Entry 4KYT (X-ray diffraction, 2.83 A resolution); this record covers chains A and B.

Chain A:
Molecule: SERCA1a
Source organism: Oryctolagus cuniculus
UniProt: B6CAM1 (B6CAM1_RABIT); residue numbers follow UniProt; this construct covers 1-994
Amino-acid sequence (994 residues; row label = number of the first residue in the row):
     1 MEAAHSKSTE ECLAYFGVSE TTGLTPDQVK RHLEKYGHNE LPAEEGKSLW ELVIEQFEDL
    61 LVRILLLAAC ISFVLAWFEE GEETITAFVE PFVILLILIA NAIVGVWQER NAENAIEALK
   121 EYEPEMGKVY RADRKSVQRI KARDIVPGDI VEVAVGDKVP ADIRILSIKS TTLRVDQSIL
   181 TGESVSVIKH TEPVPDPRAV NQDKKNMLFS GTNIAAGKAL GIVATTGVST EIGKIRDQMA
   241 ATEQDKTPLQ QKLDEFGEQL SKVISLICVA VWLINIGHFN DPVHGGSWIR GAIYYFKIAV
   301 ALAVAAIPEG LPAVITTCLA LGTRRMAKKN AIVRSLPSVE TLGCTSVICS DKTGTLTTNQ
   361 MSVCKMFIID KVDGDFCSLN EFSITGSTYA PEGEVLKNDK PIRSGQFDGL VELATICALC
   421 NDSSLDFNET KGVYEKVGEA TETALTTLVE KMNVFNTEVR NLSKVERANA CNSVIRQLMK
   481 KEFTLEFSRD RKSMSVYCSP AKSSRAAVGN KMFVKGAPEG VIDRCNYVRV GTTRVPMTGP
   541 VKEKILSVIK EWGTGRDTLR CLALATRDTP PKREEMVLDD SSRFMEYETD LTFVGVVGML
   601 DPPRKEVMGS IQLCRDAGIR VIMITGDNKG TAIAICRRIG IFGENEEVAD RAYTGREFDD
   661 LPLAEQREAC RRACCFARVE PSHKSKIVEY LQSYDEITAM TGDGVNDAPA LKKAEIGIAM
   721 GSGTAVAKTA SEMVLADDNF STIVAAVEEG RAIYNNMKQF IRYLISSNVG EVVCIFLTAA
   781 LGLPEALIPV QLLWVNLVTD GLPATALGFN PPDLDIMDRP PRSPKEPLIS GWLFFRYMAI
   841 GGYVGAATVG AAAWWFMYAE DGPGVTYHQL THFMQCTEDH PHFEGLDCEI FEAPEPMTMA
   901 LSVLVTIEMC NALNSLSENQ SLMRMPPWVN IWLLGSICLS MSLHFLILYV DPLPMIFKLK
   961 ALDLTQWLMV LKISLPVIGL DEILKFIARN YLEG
Not modelled in the structure: 46-47, 80-85, 242-244, 283-288, 993-994
Disulfides: Cys-876/Cys-888
Metal / ion sites: K+: Leu-711, Lys-712, Ala-714, Glu-732
Reported in the primary citation:
  - conformationally variable residues (helix shift, side-chain flip): Leu-60, Glu-309, Asn-768, Val-795 to Ala-804
  - contacts within the chain: Gln-108/Thr-317, Asn-768/Glu-771 (hydrogen bond), Ala-305/Asn-796 (backbone contact)
  - mutagenesis - G801V: abolished binding to Ca2+ (citing earlier work)

Chain B:
Molecule: Cardiac phospholamban
Source organism: Canis lupus familiaris
UniProt: P61012 (PPLA_CANFA); numbering as in UniProt (aligned over 1-52)
Amino-acid sequence (52 residues; each row starts with the number of its first residue):
     1 MDKVQYLTRS AIRRASTIEM PQQARQALQC LFINFCAILI CLLLICIIGM LL
Not modelled in the structure: 1-20, 50-52
Construct notes: engineered mutation Ala-27 (Asn in P61012), Cys-30 (Asn in P61012), Ala-37 (Leu in P61012), Gly-49 (Val in P61012)
Curated features (UniProtKB/Swiss-Prot):
  - modified residue: Met-1 (N-acetylmethionine), Ser-16 (Phosphoserine), Thr-17 (Phosphothreonine)
  - lipidation: Cys-36 (S-palmitoyl cysteine)
  - mutagenesis: Ser-16 (S16E: Phosphomimetic mutant; abolishes the inhibitory effect of PLB on ATP2A2 Ca2+ affinity)
Reported in the primary citation:
  - self-association interface (contacts with another copy of this molecule): Phe-32, Cys-36, Leu-39, Ile-40, Leu-43, Ile-47
  - post-translational modification sites: Ser-16, Thr-17 (citing earlier work)

How chain A and chain B interact:
Contacting residue pairs - 36 pairs, chain A then chain B:
  Leu-96(A) with Cys-41(B), hydrogen bond (backbone-side chain); Leu-44(B), hydrophobic; Ile-45(B), hydrophobic; Ile-48(B), hydrophobic
  Ile-97(A) with Cys-41(B)
  Ala-100(A) with Cys-41(B), hydrophobic
  Val-104(A) with Asn-34(B)
  Trp-107(A) with Cys-30(B), hydrophobic; Ile-33(B), hydrophobic; Asn-34(B)
  Gln-108(A) with Cys-30(B), hydrogen bond; Asn-34(B), hydrogen bond
  Lys-328(A) with Gln-23(B)
  Trp-794(A) with Ile-38(B), hydrophobic; Leu-42(B), hydrophobic
  Leu-797(A) with Ile-38(B)
  Gly-801(A) with Asn-34(B), hydrogen bond (backbone-side chain)
  Leu-802(A) with Leu-31(B); Phe-35(B)
  Thr-805(A) with Leu-31(B); Asn-34(B)
  Phe-809(A) with Gln-26(B); Ala-27(B), hydrophobic; Cys-30(B), hydrophobic
  Trp-932(A) with Ala-24(B); Ala-27(B), hydrophobic; Leu-28(B), hydrophobic; Leu-31(B)
  Ser-936(A) with Leu-31(B)
  Leu-939(A) with Phe-35(B), hydrophobic
  Leu-943(A) with Ile-38(B), hydrophobic; Leu-39(B), hydrophobic; Leu-42(B), hydrophobic
  Ile-947(A) with Leu-42(B), hydrophobic
  Leu-953(A) with Ile-45(B), hydrophobic
  Ile-956(A) with Ile-45(B), hydrophobic
Other interface residues (no listed pair), chain A (29 interface residues in all): Phe-92, Val-93, Ile-103, Arg-324, Arg-325, Val-798, Ala-806, Val-950, Pro-952
Other interface residues (no listed pair), chain B (20 interface residues in all): Gln-22, Ala-37, Cys-46
Interface features reported in the paper:
  - residue pairs: Leu-31(B)/Thr-805(A), Leu-31(B)/Leu-802(A) (hydrophobic contact), Leu-31(B)/Ala-806(A) (hydrophobic contact), Leu-31(B)/Trp-932(A) (hydrophobic contact), Asn-34(B)/Gly-801(A) (backbone contact), Asn-34(B)/Thr-805(A), Asn-34(B)/Gln-108(A), Leu-44(B)/Leu-96(A)
  - interface residues, chain B: Phe-35(B), Ile-38(B), Cys-41(B), Leu-42(B), Ile-45(B), Ile-48(B)

In short:
29 residues of chain A face 20 of chain B across their interface; the contacts include 4 hydrogen bonds. Polar
contacts include Leu-96(A)/Cys-41(B), Gln-108(A)/Cys-30(B) and Gln-108(A)/Asn-34(B). The authors report
contacts between Leu-31(B) and Thr-805(A), Asn-34(B) and Thr-805(A) and Asn-34(B) and Gln-108(A) among others;
hydrophobic contacts between Leu-31(B) and Leu-802(A), Leu-31(B) and Ala-806(A) and Leu-31(B) and Trp-932(A);
a backbone contact between Asn-34(B) and Gly-801(A). From the paper: G801V of chain A abolishes binding to
Ca2+; interface residues Phe-35(B), Ile-38(B) and Cys-41(B) among others.
Chain A is SERCA1a (Oryctolagus cuniculus) and chain B is Cardiac phospholamban (Canis lupus familiaris); the
structure, The structure of superinhibitory phospholamban bound to the calcium pump SERCA1a, was determined by
X-ray diffraction together with 4Y3U from the same study.
